PDB entry 9C1M | electron microscopy, 2.76 A resolution | chains A and P of the 18 polymer chains in the assembly

Chain A:
Molecule: DUF4297 domain-containing protein
Organism: Bacillus sp. HMF5848
Reference sequence: A0A428J1H2 (A0A428J1H2_9BACI); numbering as in UniProt (aligned over 1-436)
Chain sequence (436 residues; row label = number of the first residue in the row):
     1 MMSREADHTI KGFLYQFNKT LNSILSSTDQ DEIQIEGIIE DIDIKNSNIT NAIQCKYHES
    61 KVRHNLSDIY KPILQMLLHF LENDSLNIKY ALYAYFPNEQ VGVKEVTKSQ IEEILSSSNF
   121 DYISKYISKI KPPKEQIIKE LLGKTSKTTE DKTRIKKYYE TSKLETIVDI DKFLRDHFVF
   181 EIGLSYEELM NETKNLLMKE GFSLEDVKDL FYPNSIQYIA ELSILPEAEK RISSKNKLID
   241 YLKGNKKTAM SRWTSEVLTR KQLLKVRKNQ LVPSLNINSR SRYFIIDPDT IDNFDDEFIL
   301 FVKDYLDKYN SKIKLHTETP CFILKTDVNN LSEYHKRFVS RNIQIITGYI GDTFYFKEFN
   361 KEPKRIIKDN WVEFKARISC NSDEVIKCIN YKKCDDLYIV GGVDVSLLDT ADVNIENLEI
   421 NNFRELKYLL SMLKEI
From the paper describing this entry:
  - catalytic residues: Asp-41, Glu-59, Lys-61 (proposed by the authors, not directly observed)
  - mutagenesis - D41A, E59A, K61A: abolished catalytic activity

Chain P:
Molecule: ATP-binding protein
Organism: Bacillus sp. HMF5848
Reference sequence: A0A3R9P6E2 (A0A3R9P6E2_9BACI); numbering as in UniProt (aligned over 1-585)
Chain sequence (585 residues; row label = number of the first residue in the row):
     1 MKIGSVIESS PHSILVKIDT LKIFEKAKSA LQIGKYLKIQ EGNHNFVLCV IQNIKISTDK
    61 DEDIFILTVQ PVGIFKGEEF FQGNSMLPSP TEPVFLVEDD ILNKIFSNEK TKIFHLGNLA
   121 QNEEVSFTLD GDKFFSKHVA VVGSTGSGKS CAVAKILQNV VGINDARNIN KSDKKNSHII
   181 IFDIHSEYKS AFEIDKNEDF NLNYLDVEKL KLPYWLMNSE ELETLFIESN EQNSHNQVSQ
   241 FKRAVVLNKE KYNPEFKKIT YDSPVYFNIN EVFNYIYNLN EEVINKIEGE PSLPKLSNGE
   301 LVENRQIYFN EKLEFTSSNT SKATKASNGP FNGEFNRFLS RFETKLTDKR LEFLLLNQDV
   361 EENSKYRTEH FEDILKQFMG YLDRSNVSII DLSGIPFEVL SITISLISRL IFDFAFHYSK
   421 LQHQKDELND IPFMIVCEEA HNYIPRTGGI EFKAAKKSIE RIAKEGRKYG LSLMVVSQRP
   481 SEVSDTILSQ CNNFINLRLT NINDQNYIKN LLPDNSRSIS EILPTLGAGE CLVVGDSTPI
   541 PSIVKLELPN PEPRSQSIKF HKKWSESWRT PSFEEVIMRW RKENG

How chain A and chain P interact:
Contacting residue pairs (26; chain A residue first):
  Leu-275(A) / Asn-43(P)  hydrogen bond (backbone-side chain)
  Leu-275(A) / His-44(P)
  Asn-276(A) / Glu-41(P)
  Asn-276(A) / Gly-42(P)
  Asn-276(A) / Asn-43(P)  hydrogen bond (side chain-backbone)
  Asn-276(A) / His-44(P)  hydrogen bond (side chain-backbone)
  Asn-276(A) / Asn-45(P)  hydrogen bond (side chain-backbone)
  Ile-277(A) / Asn-43(P)  hydrogen bond (backbone-side chain)
  Asn-278(A) / Asn-43(P)  hydrogen bond
  Arg-282(A) / Asn-43(P)
  Lys-308(A) / Asn-43(P)  hydrogen bond (side chain-backbone)
  Lys-308(A) / His-44(P)
  Tyr-309(A) / Asn-43(P)
  Tyr-309(A) / His-44(P)  hydrogen bond
  Lys-312(A) / Gln-40(P)
  Lys-312(A) / Gly-42(P)
  Lys-312(A) / Asn-43(P)
  Lys-312(A) / Glu-92(P)  salt bridge
  Lys-314(A) / Thr-91(P)
  Leu-315(A) / Ser-89(P)
  Leu-315(A) / Pro-90(P)
  Leu-315(A) / Thr-91(P)
  Leu-315(A) / Glu-92(P)
  His-316(A) / Asn-43(P)  hydrogen bond
  Ser-431(A) / His-44(P)
  Lys-434(A) / Glu-78(P)  salt bridge
Interface residues without a listed pair, chain A (15 interface residues in all): Val-272, Leu-430
Interface residues without a listed pair, chain P (12 interface residues in all): Pro-93

Summary:
15 residues of chain A and 12 residues of chain P are in contact, with 9 hydrogen bonds and 2 salt bridges.
Polar contacts include Lys-312(A)/Glu-92(P), Lys-434(A)/Glu-78(P) and Leu-275(A)/Asn-43(P). The paper reports
catalytic residues Asp-41(A), Glu-59(A) and Lys-61(A); D41A, E59A and K61A of chain A abolish catalytic
activity.
Chain A is DUF4297 domain-containing protein and chain P is ATP-binding protein, both from Bacillus sp.
HMF5848; the structure, HerA-DUF assembly 1, was determined by electron microscopy, deposited together with
9C1N, 9C1O, 9C1X and 9C5X.
